9CSD - chains A and B; structure by electron microscopy, 2.40 A resolution.

[Chain A]
Name: Membrane-bound transcription factor site-1 protease
From: Homo sapiens
UniProtKB: Q14703 (MBTP1_HUMAN); residues 1-998 here = UniProt positions 1-998
Amino-acid sequence (1026 residues; each row starts with the number of its first residue):
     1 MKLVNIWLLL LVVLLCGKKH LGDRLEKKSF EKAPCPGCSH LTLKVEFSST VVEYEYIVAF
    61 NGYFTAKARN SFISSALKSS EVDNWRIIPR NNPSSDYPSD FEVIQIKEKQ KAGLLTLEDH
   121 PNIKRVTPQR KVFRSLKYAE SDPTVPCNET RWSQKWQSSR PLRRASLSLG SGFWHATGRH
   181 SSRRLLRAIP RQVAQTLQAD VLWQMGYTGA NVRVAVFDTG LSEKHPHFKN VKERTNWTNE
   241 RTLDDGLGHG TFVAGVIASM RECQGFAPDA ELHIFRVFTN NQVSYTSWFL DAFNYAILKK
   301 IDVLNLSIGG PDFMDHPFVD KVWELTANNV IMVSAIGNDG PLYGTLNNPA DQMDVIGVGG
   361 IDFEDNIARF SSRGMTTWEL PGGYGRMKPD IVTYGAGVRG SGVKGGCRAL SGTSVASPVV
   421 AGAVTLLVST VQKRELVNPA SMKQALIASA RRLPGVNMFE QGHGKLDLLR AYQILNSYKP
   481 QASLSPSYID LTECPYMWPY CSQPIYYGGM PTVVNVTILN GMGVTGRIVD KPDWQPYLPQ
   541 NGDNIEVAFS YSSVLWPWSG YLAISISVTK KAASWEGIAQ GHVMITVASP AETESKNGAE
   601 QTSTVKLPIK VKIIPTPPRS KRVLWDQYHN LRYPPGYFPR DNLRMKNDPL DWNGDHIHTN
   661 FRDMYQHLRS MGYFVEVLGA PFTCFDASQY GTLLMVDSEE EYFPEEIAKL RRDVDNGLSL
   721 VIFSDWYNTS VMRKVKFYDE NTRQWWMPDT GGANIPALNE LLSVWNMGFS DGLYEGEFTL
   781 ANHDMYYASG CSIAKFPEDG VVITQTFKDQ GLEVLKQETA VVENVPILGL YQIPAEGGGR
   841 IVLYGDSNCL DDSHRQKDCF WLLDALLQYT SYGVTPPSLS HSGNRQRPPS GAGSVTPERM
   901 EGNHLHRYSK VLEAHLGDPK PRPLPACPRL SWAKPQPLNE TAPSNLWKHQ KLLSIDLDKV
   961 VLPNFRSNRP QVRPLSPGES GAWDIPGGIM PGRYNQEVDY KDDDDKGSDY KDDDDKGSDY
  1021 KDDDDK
Unresolved in the structure: 1-189, 934-1026
Disulfides: C263-C407, C494-C501, C684-C927, C849-C859
Covalently attached groups: N-acetylglucosamine (NAG) linked to N515
Construct notes: expression tag (999-1026)
Metal / ion sites: Ca2+: N630, D655, D697, E699
Small-molecule neighbours:
  - A1AZU (4-[(diethylamino)methyl]-N-[2-(2-methoxyphenyl)ethyl]-N-[(3R)-pyrrolidin-3-yl]benzamide): F278, S284, Y285, T286, F289, L306, I308, G309, G310, P311, D312, D315, F318, N348, Y633, L650, D739, N741
  - N-acetylglucosamine (NAG; 2-acetamido-2-deoxy-beta-D-glucopyranose): N728, T729, S730, D771
UniProt features mapped onto this chain:
  - active site (Charge relay system): D218, H249, S414
  - site: L186, R187 (Cleavage)
  - modified residue: S168 (Phosphoserine)
  - glycosylation (N-linked (GlcNAc...) asparagine): N236, N305, N515, N728, N939
  - natural variant: D365 (D365G: In SEDKF), S878 (S878R: In SEDKF; uncertain significance)
  - mutagenesis: H249 (H249A: Abolishes serine protease activity), S414 (S414A: Abolishes serine protease activity. Does not promote FAM20C kinase activity)

[Chain B]
Name: SREBP regulating gene protein
From: Homo sapiens
UniProtKB: Q9H741 (SPRNG_HUMAN); residues 36-205 here = UniProt positions 36-205
Amino-acid sequence (201 residues; row label = number of the first residue in the row):
    15 METDTLLLWV LLLWVPGSTG DKQEERAVRD RNLLQVHDHN QPIPWKVQFN LGNSSRPSNQ
    75 CRNSIQGKHL ITDELGYVCE RKDLLVNGCC NVNVPSTKQY CCDGCWPNGC CSAYEYCVSC
   135 CLQPNKQLLL ERFLNRAAVA FQNLFMAVED HFELCLAKCR TSSQSVQHEN TYRDPIAKYC
   195 YGESPPELFP AHHHHHHHHH H
Unresolved in the structure: 15-73, 139-164, 197-215
Disulfides: C75-C103, C93-C104, C116-C134, C119-C125, C124-C194, C131-C173, C135-C169
Construct notes: initiating methionine (15); expression tag (16-35, 206-215)
UniProt features mapped onto this chain:
  - glycosylation: N67 (N-linked (GlcNAc...) asparagine)
  - mutagenesis: N67 (N67Q: Loss of glycosylation)

[Interface between chain A and chain B]
Residue-residue contacts (32; chain A residue first):
  Y285(A) - E183(B)
  T286(A) - E183(B)
  S287(A) - S177(B)
  S287(A) - E183(B)  hydrogen bond
  L290(A) - V180(B)  hydrophobic
  D291(A) - S176(B)
  D291(A) - S177(B)  hydrogen bond
  N294(A) - R174(B)
  N294(A) - T175(B)  hydrogen bond (side chain-backbone)
  I297(A) - R174(B)
  D315(A) - N184(B)
  P317(A) - V180(B)  hydrophobic
  P317(A) - N184(B)
  P317(A) - Y186(B)
  D320(A) - Y186(B)  hydrogen bond
  D320(A) - K192(B)  salt bridge
  K321(A) - T175(B)  hydrogen bond (side chain-backbone)
  E324(A) - Q80(B)  hydrogen bond
  E324(A) - R174(B)  salt bridge
  A327(A) - I79(B)
  A327(A) - Q80(B)
  N328(A) - Q80(B)  hydrogen bond
  V524(A) - R95(B)
  T525(A) - K82(B)
  V554(A) - K82(B)
  W556(A) - Q80(B)  hydrogen bond (side chain-backbone)
  W556(A) - G81(B)
  W556(A) - K82(B)
  N741(A) - E183(B)
  T742(A) - H182(B)
  T742(A) - N184(B)
  R743(A) - E183(B)  salt bridge
Also at the interface, not in a pair above, chain A (26 interface residues in all): H316, E592, T593, K596, Q744
Also at the interface, not in a pair above, chain B (18 interface residues in all): H83, V100, T185

[In short]
The interface between chain A and chain B involves 26 residues on one side and 18 on the other, with 8
hydrogen bonds and 3 salt bridges. Polar pairs include D320(A)-K192(B), E324(A)-R174(B) and R743(A)-E183(B).
Bound to chain A: N-acetylglucosamine and compound A1AZU.
Here chain A is Membrane-bound transcription factor site-1 protease and chain B is SREBP regulating gene
protein, both from Homo sapiens. Entry 9CSD (The Ectodomains of SPRING and S1P with the inhibitor PF-429242)
was determined by electron microscopy.
